PDB entry 2V5U | X-ray diffraction, 1.99 A resolution | chain A

[Chain A]
Molecule: Flavodoxin
Source organism: Anabaena sp
UniProtKB: P0A3E0 (FLAV_ANASO); residues 1-169 here = UniProt positions 1-169
Amino-acid sequence (169 residues; each row starts with the number of its first residue):
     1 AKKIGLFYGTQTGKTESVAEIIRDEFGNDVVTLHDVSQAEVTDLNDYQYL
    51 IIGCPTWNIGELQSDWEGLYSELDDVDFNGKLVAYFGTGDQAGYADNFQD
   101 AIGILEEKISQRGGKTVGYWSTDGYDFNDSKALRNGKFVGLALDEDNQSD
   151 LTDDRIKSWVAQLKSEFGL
Unresolved in the structure: 1-2
Sequence notes: engineered mutation A1 (Ser in P0A3E0), A92 (Ile in P0A3E0)
Ligand contacts: FMN (flavin mononucleotide): G9, T10, Q11, T12, G13, K14, T15, E16, P55, T56, W57, N58, I59, G60, T88, G89, D90, Y94, N97, F98, Q99, D146

[Overview]
Bound to chain A: flavin mononucleotide.
Chain A is Flavodoxin (Anabaena sp); the structure, I92A flavodoxin from anabaena, was determined by X-ray
diffraction (same publication as 2V5V).
